PDB entry 7JGS | electron microscopy, 3.20 A resolution | chains D and A of the 9 polymer chains in the assembly

Chain D:
Protein: Origin recognition complex subunit 4
Organism: Drosophila melanogaster
Reference sequence: Q9W102 (Q9W102_DROME); numbering as in UniProt (aligned over 1-459)
Amino-acid sequence (462 residues; each row starts with the number of its first residue; numbers below 1 keep their minus sign (Ser-2 is residue -2)):
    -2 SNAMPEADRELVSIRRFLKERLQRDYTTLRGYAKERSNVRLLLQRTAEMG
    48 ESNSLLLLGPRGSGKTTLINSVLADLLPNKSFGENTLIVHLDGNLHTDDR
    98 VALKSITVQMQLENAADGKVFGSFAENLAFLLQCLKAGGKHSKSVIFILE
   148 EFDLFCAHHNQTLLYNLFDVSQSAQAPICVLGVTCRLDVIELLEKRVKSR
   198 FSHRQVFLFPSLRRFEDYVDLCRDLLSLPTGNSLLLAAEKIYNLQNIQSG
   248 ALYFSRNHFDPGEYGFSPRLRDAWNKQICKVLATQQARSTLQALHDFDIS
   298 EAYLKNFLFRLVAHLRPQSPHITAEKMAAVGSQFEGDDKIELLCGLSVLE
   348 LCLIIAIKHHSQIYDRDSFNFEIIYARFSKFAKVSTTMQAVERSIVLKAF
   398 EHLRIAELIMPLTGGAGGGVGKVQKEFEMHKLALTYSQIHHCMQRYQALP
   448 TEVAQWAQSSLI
Unresolved in the structure: -2 to 1, 245-249, 411-419, 457-459
Construct notes: expression tag (-2 to 0)
Bound ions: Mg2+: Thr63 (together with ATP)
Ligand contacts:
  - ATP (adenosine-5'-triphosphate), molecule 1: Thr25, Leu26, Arg27, Tyr29, Pro57, Arg58, Gly59, Ser60, Gly61, Lys62, Thr63, Thr64, Glu148, Glu298, Ala299, Lys302
  - ATP, molecule 2: Gln169, Arg193, Arg197
What the authors report for this chain:
  - mutagenesis - R97A (3-fold): decreased binding to DNA

Chain A:
Protein: Origin recognition complex subunit 1
Organism: Drosophila melanogaster
Reference sequence: O16810 (ORC1_DROME); numbering as in UniProt (aligned over 440-924)
Amino-acid sequence (488 residues; row label = number of the first residue in the row):
   437 SNAPRRSIHLSNIVEQRVFEDDEIISTPKRGRSKKTVQDNDEDYSPKKSV
   487 QKTPTRTRRSSTTTKTATTPSKGITTATATPMTPSQKMKKIRAGELSPSM
   537 QQRTDLPAKDSSKSELQLAREQLHVSVVPKSLPCREREFENIYAFLEGKI
   587 QDQCGGCMYVSGVPGTGKTATVTGVIRTLQRMAKQNELPAFEYLEINGMR
   637 LTEPRQAYVQIYKQLTGKTVSWEQAHALLEKRFTTPAPRRVTTVLLVDEL
   687 DILCNRRQDVVYNLLDWPTKSAAKLVVVTIANTMDLPERLLMGKVTSRLG
   737 LTRLTFQPYSHKQLQEIVTARLGGSETFKGEAVQLVARKVAAVSGDARRA
   787 LDICRRATEIADTAAVKCVTMLHVQQALAEMIASAKVQAIRNCSRMEQIF
   837 LQAIAAEVTRTGVEETTFMGVYQQVETIAAFMGVTFPPPGRALRLCSKLG
   887 AERLIISEHSRNDLFQKILLNVSADDIHYALRVEEMVN
Unresolved in the structure: 437-518, 920-924
Construct notes: expression tag (437-439)
Curated features (UniProtKB/Swiss-Prot):
  - binding site (ATP): Val564, Gly598 to Ala606, Glu685, Asn718, Arg784
  - binding site (Mg(2+)): Asp684, Glu685
  - modified residue: Ser533 (Phosphoserine)
Bound ions: Mg2+: Thr605 (together with ATP)
Ligand contacts:
  - ATP (adenosine-5'-triphosphate), molecule 1: Val561, Val563, Val564, Pro565, Leu568, Pro569, Arg571, Pro600, Gly601, Thr602, Gly603, Lys604, Thr605, Ala606, Asn718, Tyr745, Ile753, Arg757, Ala783, Arg784, Leu787
  - ATP, molecule 2: Tyr698, Lys730, Arg734
What the authors report for this chain:
  - mutagenesis - S657A/Q660A: unchanged binding to DNA
  - catalytic residues: Asp684
  - mutagenesis - D684A: abolished catalytic activity on ATP

Chain D / chain A interface:
Pairs across the interface - 134 pairs, chain D then chain A:
  Asn35(D) with Arg792(A)
  Arg42(D) with Arg556(A); Glu795(A), salt bridge
  Ala44(D) with Arg539(A), hydrogen bond (backbone-side chain)
  Glu45(D) with Arg539(A), hydrogen bond (backbone-side chain)
  Met46(D) with Gln553(A)
  Glu48(D) with Arg556(A); His560(A); Arg791(A), salt bridge
  Ser49(D) with His560(A), hydrogen bond (backbone-side chain)
  Asn50(D) with Arg791(A), hydrogen bond
  Pro57(D) with Glu888(A)
  Glu81(D) with Thr540(A)
  Asn82(D) with Arg539(A); Thr540(A), hydrogen bond (side chain-backbone); Asp541(A), hydrogen bond (side chain-backbone)
  Met107(D) with Gln537(A)
  Gln108(D) with Gln537(A)
  Glu110(D) with Lys523(A); Ser535(A)
  Ala113(D) with Pro520(A), hydrophobic
  Phe118(D) with Pro520(A), hydrophobic; Met524(A), hydrophobic
  Phe121(D) with Thr638(A)
  Ala122(D) with Thr638(A); Gln642(A)
  Glu123(D) with Arg528(A), salt bridge; Thr655(A)
  Leu125(D) with Arg636(A); Thr638(A)
  Ala126(D) with Gln646(A)
  Phe127(D) with Ile527(A), hydrophobic; Pro534(A), hydrophobic
  Leu129(D) with Arg636(A)
  Gln130(D) with Pro534(A); Lys649(A), hydrogen bond
  Cys131(D) with Pro534(A); Ser535(A); Met536(A)
  Lys137(D) with Arg539(A); Pro543(A); Glu557(A), salt bridge
  His138(D) with Gln538(A); Arg539(A), hydrogen bond (backbone-backbone)
  Ser139(D) with Gln537(A); Arg539(A)
  Lys140(D) with Met536(A); Gln537(A), hydrogen bond; Gln538(A)
  Val142(D) with Met536(A), hydrophobic
  Asn157(D) with Met635(A); Ile688(A)
  Thr159(D) with Met635(A)
  Tyr162(D) with Asn633(A); Met635(A), hydrophobic; Glu685(A), hydrogen bond
  Asn163(D) with Met635(A); Arg636(A)
  Asp166(D) with Arg636(A), salt bridge
  Ser168(D) with His560(A)
  Gln169(D) with Val561(A); Ser562(A); Arg784(A)
  Ser170(D) with Ser562(A)
  Ala171(D) with Ser562(A)
  Ala173(D) with Met536(A), hydrophobic
  Arg183(D) with Ala887(A); Arg889(A)
  Leu184(D) with Ala825(A), hydrophobic; Glu888(A)
  Asp185(D) with Lys822(A), salt bridge; Arg889(A); Asn907(A)
  Glu191(D) with Met635(A)
  Lys192(D) with Pro600(A); Asn718(A)
  Arg193(D) with Glu685(A), salt bridge; Asp687(A), salt bridge; Asn718(A), hydrogen bond
  Ser196(D) with Pro600(A); Asp782(A), hydrogen bond; Arg784(A), hydrogen bond
  Arg197(D) with Glu685(A), salt bridge; Arg784(A)
  Ser199(D) with Asp788(A)
  His200(D) with Arg785(A); Met817(A)
  Arg201(D) with Arg792(A); Glu795(A), salt bridge; Met817(A), hydrogen bond (backbone-side chain)
  Gln202(D) with Met817(A); Ala819(A)
  Phe204(D) with Ala821(A), hydrophobic
  Phe206(D) with Ala821(A); Gln824(A); Ala825(A), hydrophobic; Asn828(A)
  Pro207(D) with Asn828(A), hydrogen bond (backbone-side chain)
  Arg210(D) with Arg827(A); Asn828(A); Cys829(A), hydrogen bond (side chain-backbone); Ser830(A); Arg831(A); Gln834(A), hydrogen bond
  Asp293(D) with Ser830(A); Arg831(A), salt bridge; Met832(A), hydrogen bond (backbone-backbone)
  Phe294(D) with Ser830(A), hydrogen bond (backbone-side chain); Pro873(A), hydrophobic; Arg877(A); Arg880(A); Leu881(A), hydrophobic; Lys884(A), hydrogen bond (backbone-side chain)
  Asp295(D) with Arg880(A), salt bridge; Lys884(A), salt bridge
  Ile296(D) with Asn828(A); Ser830(A)
  Tyr300(D) with Arg877(A), hydrogen bond
  Phe331(D) with Arg877(A), hydrogen bond (backbone-side chain)
  Glu332(D) with Pro874(A); Arg877(A)
  Asp334(D) with Pro874(A)
  Arg363(D) with Met855(A), hydrogen bond; Phe901(A)
  Met407(D) with Arg897(A); Asp899(A); Phe901(A), hydrophobic
  Lys428(D) with Phe901(A)
  Leu429(D) with Phe901(A)
  Ala430(D) with Asp899(A); Leu900(A)
  Leu431(D) with Leu900(A)
  Thr432(D) with Leu900(A)
  Gln435(D) with Pro875(A)
Also at the interface, not in a pair above, chain D (83 interface residues in all): Asn111, Gly119, Leu132, Lys133, Ala134, Ser141, Gln158, Cys182, His292, Gly333, Lys336
Also at the interface, not in a pair above, chain A (77 interface residues in all): Gly601, Glu631, Leu637, Ala717, Glu816, Glu833, Gly876, Asn898

Overview:
The interface between chain D and chain A involves 83 residues on one side and 77 on the other; the contacts
include 23 hydrogen bonds and 13 salt bridges. Polar pairs include Arg42(D)-Glu795(A), Glu48(D)-Arg791(A) and
Glu123(D)-Arg528(A). From the paper: the catalytic residue Asp684(A); R97A of chain D reduces binding to DNA;
3 substitutions were tested in all.
Here chain D is Origin recognition complex subunit 4 and chain A is Origin recognition complex subunit 1, both
from Drosophila melanogaster. Entry 7JGS (Structure of Drosophila ORC bound to poly(dA/dT) DNA and Cdc6
(conformation 2)) was determined by electron microscopy, deposited together with 7JGR, 7JK2, 7JK3, 7JK4, 7JK5
and 7JK6.
